Entry 8UCO (electron microscopy, 3.25 A resolution); this record covers chains a and d of the 10 polymer chains in the assembly.

# Chain a
Name: Cytochrome c oxidase subunit 1
From: Komagataella pastoris
Reference sequence: F2R0K8 (F2R0K8_KOMPC); numbering as in UniProt (aligned over 1-535)
Amino-acid sequence (535 residues; row label = number of the first residue in the row):
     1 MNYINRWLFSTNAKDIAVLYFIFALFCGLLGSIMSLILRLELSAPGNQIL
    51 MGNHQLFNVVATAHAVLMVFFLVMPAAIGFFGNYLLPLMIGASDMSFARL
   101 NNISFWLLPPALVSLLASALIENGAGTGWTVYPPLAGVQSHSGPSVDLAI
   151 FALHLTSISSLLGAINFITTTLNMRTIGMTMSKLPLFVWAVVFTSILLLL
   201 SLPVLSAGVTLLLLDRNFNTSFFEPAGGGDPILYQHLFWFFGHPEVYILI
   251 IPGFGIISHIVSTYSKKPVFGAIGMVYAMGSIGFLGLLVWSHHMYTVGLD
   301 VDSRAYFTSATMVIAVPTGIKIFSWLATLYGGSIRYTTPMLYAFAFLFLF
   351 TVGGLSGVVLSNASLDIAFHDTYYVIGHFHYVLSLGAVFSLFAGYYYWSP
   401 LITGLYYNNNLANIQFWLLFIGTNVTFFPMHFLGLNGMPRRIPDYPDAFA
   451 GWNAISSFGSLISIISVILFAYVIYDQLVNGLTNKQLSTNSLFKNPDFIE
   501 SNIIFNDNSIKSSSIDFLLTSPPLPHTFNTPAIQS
Differences from the reference sequence: conflict I4 (Met in F2R0K8), I16 (Met in F2R0K8), I22 (Met in F2R0K8), 34 further conflict positions vs the reference (F2R0K8) not listed

# Chain d
Name: Cytochrome c oxidase subunit 4
From: Komagataella pastoris
Reference sequence: F2QT92 (F2QT92_KOMPC); residues 44-160 here = UniProt positions 44-160
Amino-acid sequence (117 residues; row label = number of the first residue in the row):
    44 QFKTATSIAEVEGLENLVGPGAKTGTVPTDLEQATGLERYELLGKLEGIE
    94 VFDETPLEAVRKGTMKDPILIDSYDDYRYVGCTGVPADSHNIEWLKPTTE
   144 KNARCWECGSVYKLNFL

# Chain a / chain d interface
Contacting residue pairs (37; chain a residue first):
  I177(a) with D96(d); T98(d)
  P268(a) with N134(d)
  D497(a) with W149(d), hydrogen bond
  D507(a) with K144(d)
  S512(a) with I135(d); E136(d); W137(d)
  S513(a) with I135(d); W137(d)
  S514(a) with W137(d)
  I515(a) with W137(d), hydrophobic
  L518(a) with W137(d); L138(d); K139(d), hydrogen bond (backbone-side chain)
  L519(a) with Y122(d)
  T527(a) with Y120(d)
  F528(a) with Y122(d), hydrophobic
  N529(a) with D118(d), hydrogen bond
  T530(a) with R121(d)
  P531(a) with R121(d), hydrogen bond (backbone-side chain)
  A532(a) with Y122(d)
  I533(a) with L100(d), hydrophobic; R121(d); Y122(d), hydrogen bond (backbone-backbone); V123(d); G124(d), hydrogen bond (backbone-backbone); W137(d)
  Q534(a) with P99(d); L100(d), hydrogen bond (backbone-backbone); G124(d); I135(d); W137(d)
  S535(a) with L100(d); G124(d), hydrogen bond (backbone-backbone); T126(d); A130(d)
Interface residues without a listed pair, chain a (22 interface residues in all): E500, K511, L524
Interface residues without a listed pair, chain d (22 interface residues in all): E97, A102

# Summary
Chain a and chain d each contribute 22 residues to their interface; the contacts include 8 hydrogen bonds.
Among the polar pairs are D497(a)-W149(d), L518(a)-K139(d) and N529(a)-D118(d).
Here chain a is Cytochrome c oxidase subunit 1 and chain d is Cytochrome c oxidase subunit 4, both from
Komagataella pastoris. Entry 8UCO (CryoEM structure of Komagataella pastoris Cytochrome c oxidase (9 subunits)
in complex with human VMAT2 and ...) was determined by electron microscopy.
